1D1M - chains B and A; structure by X-ray diffraction, 2.05 A resolution.

[Chain B (and A)]
Protein: Lambda cro repressor
From: Enterobacteria phage lambda
Notes: fragment: lambda cro repressor; chain A of this document is another copy of the same molecule, construct and numbering; everything in this record applies to it too
Reference sequence: P03040 (RCRO_LAMBD); the construct has insertions or renumbered stretches relative to UniProt, so the offset changes along the chain: 1-56 = UniProt 1-56; 62-65 = UniProt 57-60
Amino-acid sequence (65 residues; each row starts with the number of its first residue):
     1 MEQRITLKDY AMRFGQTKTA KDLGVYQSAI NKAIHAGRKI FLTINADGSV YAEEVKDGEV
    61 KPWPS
Construct notes: engineered mutation Trp-63 (Phe58 in P03040); insertion (57-61)
UniProt features mapped onto this chain:
  - DNA-binding region: Gln-16 to His-35 (H-T-H motif)

[How chain B and chain A interact]
Pairs across the interface (8; chain B residue first):
  Met-12(B) with Ala-11(A); Met-12(A), hydrophobic; Gly-15(A); Gln-16(A), hydrogen bond (backbone-backbone)
  Arg-13(B) with Gln-16(A); Gln-27(A); Asn-31(A)
  Phe-14(B) with Thr-17(A), hydrogen bond (backbone-side chain)
Interface residues without a listed pair, chain B (4 interface residues in all): Gly-15

[Overview]
4 residues of chain B face 7 of chain A across their interface; the contacts include 2 hydrogen bonds. Among
the polar pairs are Phe-14(B)/Thr-17(A) and Met-12(B)/Gln-16(A).
Both chains are Lambda cro repressor (Enterobacteria phage lambda). Entry 1D1M (Crystal structure of cro
K56-[dgevk]-F58W mutant) was determined by X-ray diffraction together with 1D1L from the same study.
